PDB entry 2UV8 | X-ray diffraction, 3.10 A resolution | chains A and B of the 6 polymer chains in the assembly

Chain A (and B):
Name: Fatty acid synthase subunit alpha (FAS2)
From: Saccharomyces cerevisiae
Notes: EC 2.3.1.86; chain B of this document is another copy of the same molecule, construct and numbering; everything in this record applies to it too
Reference sequence: P19097 (FAS2_YEAST); residue numbers follow UniProt; this construct covers 1-1887
Sequence (1887 residues; row label = number of the first residue in the row):
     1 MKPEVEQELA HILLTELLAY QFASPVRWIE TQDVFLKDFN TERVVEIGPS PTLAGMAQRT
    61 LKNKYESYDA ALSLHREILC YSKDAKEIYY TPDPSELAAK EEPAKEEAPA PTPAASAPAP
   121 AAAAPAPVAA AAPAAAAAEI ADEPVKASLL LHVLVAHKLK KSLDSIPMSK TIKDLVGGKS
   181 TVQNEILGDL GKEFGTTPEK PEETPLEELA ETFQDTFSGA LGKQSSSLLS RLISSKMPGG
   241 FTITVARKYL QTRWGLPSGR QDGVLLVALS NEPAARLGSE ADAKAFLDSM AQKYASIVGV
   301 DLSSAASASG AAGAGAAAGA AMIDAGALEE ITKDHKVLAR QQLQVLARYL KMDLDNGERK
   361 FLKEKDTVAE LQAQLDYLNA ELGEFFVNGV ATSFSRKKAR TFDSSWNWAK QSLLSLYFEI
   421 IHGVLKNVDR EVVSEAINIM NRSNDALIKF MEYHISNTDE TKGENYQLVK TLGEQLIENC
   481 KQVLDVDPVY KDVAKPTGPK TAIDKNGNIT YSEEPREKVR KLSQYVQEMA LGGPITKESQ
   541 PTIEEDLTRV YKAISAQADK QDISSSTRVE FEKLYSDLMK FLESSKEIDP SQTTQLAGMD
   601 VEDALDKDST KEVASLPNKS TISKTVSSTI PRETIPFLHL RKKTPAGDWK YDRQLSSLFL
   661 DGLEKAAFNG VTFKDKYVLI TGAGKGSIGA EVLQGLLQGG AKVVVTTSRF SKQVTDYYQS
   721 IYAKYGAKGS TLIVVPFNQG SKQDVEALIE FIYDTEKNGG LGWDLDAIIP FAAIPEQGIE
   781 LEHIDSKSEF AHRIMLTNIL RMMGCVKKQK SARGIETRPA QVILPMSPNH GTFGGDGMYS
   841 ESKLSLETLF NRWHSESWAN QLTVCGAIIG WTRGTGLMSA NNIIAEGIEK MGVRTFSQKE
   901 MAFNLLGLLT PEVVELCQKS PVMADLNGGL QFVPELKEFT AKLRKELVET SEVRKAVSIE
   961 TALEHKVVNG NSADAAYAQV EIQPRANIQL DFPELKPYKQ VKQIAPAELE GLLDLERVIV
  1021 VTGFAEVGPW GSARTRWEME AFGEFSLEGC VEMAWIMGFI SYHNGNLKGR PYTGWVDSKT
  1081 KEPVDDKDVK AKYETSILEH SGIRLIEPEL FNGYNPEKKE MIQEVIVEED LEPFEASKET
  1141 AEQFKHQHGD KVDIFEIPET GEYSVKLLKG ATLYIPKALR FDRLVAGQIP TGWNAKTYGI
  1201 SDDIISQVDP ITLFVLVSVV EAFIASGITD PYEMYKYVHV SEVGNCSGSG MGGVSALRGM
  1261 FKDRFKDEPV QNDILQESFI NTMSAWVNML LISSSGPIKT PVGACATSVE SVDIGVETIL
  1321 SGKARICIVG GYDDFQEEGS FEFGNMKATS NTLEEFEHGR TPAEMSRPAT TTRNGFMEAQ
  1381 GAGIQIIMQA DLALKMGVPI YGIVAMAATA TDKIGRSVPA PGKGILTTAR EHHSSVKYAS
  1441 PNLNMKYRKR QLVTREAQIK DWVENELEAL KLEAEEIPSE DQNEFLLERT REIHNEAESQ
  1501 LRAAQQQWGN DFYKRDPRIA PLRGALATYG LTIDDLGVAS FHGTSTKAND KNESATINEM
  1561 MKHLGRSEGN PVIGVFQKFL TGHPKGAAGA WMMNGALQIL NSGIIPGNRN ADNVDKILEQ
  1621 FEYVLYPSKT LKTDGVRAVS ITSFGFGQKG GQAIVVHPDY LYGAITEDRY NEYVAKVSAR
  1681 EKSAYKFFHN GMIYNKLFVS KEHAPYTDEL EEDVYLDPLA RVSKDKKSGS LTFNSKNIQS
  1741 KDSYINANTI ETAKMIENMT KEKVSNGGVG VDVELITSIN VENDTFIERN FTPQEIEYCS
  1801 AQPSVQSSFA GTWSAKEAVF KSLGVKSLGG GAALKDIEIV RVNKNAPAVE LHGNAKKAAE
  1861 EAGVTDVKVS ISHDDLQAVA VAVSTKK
Disordered / not traced: 95-139, 303-327, 541-598, 876-880, 1748-1887
Modified positions: Ser180 (O-[(R)-{[(3R)-4-amino-3-hydroxy-2,2-dimethyl-4-oxobutyl]oxy}(hydroxy)phosphoryl]-L-serine; GVL)
Swiss-Prot annotation at these positions:
  - active site (For beta-ketoacyl synthase activity): Cys1305, His1542, His1583
  - binding site (acetyl-CoA): Asp1772 to Glu1774, Tyr1798, Ser1808, Glu1817 to Ser1827, Arg1841 to Lys1844, Ile1871 to His1873
  - binding site (Mg(2+)): Asp1772, Val1773, Glu1774, Ser1872, His1873
  - modified residue (Phosphoserine): Ser50, Ser523, Ser958, Ser1440
  - cross-link: Lys37 (Glycyl lysine isopeptide (Lys-Gly) (interchain with G-Cter in ubiquitin))
  - mutagenesis: Gly1250 (G1250S: Cerulenin-resistance), Val1769 (V1769D: Does not affect oligomerization; when associated with S-1771 and L-1773 or S-1771; L-1773; S-1879 and E-1881), Gly1770 (G1770D: Loss of transferase activity), Val1771 (V1771S: Does not affect oligomerization but lacks transferase activity; when associated with D-1769 and L-1773 or D-1769; L-1773; S-1879 and E-1881), Asp1772 (D1772S: Loss of transferase activity; when associated with S-1774), Val1773 (V1773L: Does not affect oligomerization but lacks transferase activity; when associated with D-1769 and S-1771 or D-1769; S-1771; S-1879 and E-1881), Glu1774 (E1774S: Loss of transferase activity; when associated with S-1772), Arg1841 (R1841A: Loss off transferase activity), Val1879 (V1879S: Does not affect oligomerization but lacks transferase activity; when associated with D-1769; S-1771; L-1773 and E-1881), Val1881 (V1881E: Does not affect oligomerization but lacks transferase activity; when associated with D-1769; S-1771; L-1773 and S-1879)

Interface between chain A and chain B:
Pairs across the interface (22; chain A residue first):
  Thr332(A) with Ile331(B)
  His335(A) with His335(B), hydrogen bond
  Glu1129(A) with Arg348(B), salt bridge
  Glu1135(A) with Thr242(B); Thr244(B), hydrogen bond
  Ser1137(A) with Ser230(B)
  Glu1139(A) with Ser227(B), hydrogen bond
  Asp1153(A) with Arg359(B), salt bridge
  Phe1155(A) with Asp355(B); Glu358(B)
  Thr1160(A) with Thr244(B)
  Glu1162(A) with Ser230(B); Thr242(B); Ile243(B)
  Lys1166(A) with Gln344(B)
  Asp1203(A) with Lys161(B), salt bridge; Lys179(B)
  Gln1207(A) with Lys179(B)
  Asp1267(A) with Arg231(B), salt bridge
  Asn1272(A) with Lys158(B); Glu185(B)
  Asp1273(A) with Thr181(B)
Interface residues without a listed pair, chain A (22 interface residues in all): Ile331, Asp1130, Leu1168, Asp1202, Pro1269, Gln1276
Interface residues without a listed pair, chain B (20 interface residues in all): Lys236, Leu362

Overview:
The interface between chain A and chain B involves 22 residues on one side and 20 on the other, with 3
hydrogen bonds and 4 salt bridges. Polar contacts include Glu1129(A)-Arg348(B), Asp1153(A)-Arg359(B) and
Asp1203(A)-Lys161(B).
Both chains are Fatty acid synthase subunit alpha (FAS2) (Saccharomyces cerevisiae). Entry 2UV8 (Crystal
structure of yeast fatty acid synthase with stalled acyl carrier protein at 3.1 angstrom resolution) was
determined by X-ray diffraction.
